Entry 3PMK (X-ray diffraction, 3.03 A resolution); this record covers chains A and D of the 10 polymer chains in the assembly.

Chain A (and D):
Protein: Nucleocapsid protein
Organism: Recombinant vesicular stomatitis Indiana virus rVSV-G/GFP
Notes: chain D of this document is another copy of the same molecule, construct and numbering; everything in this record applies to it too
UniProtKB: B7UCZ2 (B7UCZ2_9RHAB); residue numbers follow UniProt; this construct covers 22-422
Amino-acid sequence (404 residues; each row starts with the number of its first residue):
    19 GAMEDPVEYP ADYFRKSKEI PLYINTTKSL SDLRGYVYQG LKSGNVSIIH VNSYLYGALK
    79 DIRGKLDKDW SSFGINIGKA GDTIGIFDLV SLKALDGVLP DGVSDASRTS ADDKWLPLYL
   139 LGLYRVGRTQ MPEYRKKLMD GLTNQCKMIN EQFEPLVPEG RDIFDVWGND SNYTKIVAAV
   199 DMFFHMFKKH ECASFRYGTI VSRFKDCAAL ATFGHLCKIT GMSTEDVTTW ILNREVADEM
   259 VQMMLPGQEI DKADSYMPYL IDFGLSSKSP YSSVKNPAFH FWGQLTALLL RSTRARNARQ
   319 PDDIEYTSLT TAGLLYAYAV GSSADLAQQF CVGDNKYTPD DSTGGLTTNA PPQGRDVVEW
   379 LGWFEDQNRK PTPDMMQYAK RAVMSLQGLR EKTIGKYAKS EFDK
Sequence notes: expression tag (19-21)

How chain A and chain D interact:
Contacting residue pairs - 68 pairs, chain A then chain D:
  Met166(A) with Asn187(D)
  Glu169(A) with Val64(D); Ser65(D); Ile66(D), hydrogen bond (side chain-backbone)
  His203(A) with Met21(D)
  Lys206(A) with Met21(D), hydrogen bond (side chain-backbone); Glu22(D)
  Lys207(A) with Glu26(D), salt bridge; Ser285(D), hydrogen bond
  His233(A) with Asp320(D); Asp321(D), salt bridge
  Lys236(A) with Asp321(D); Ile322(D); Glu323(D)
  Ile237(A) with Ile322(D); Glu323(D); Tyr324(D), hydrophobic
  Thr238(A) with Glu323(D)
  Gly239(A) with Glu323(D)
  Leu308(A) with Tyr324(D); Thr325(D)
  Arg309(A) with Tyr324(D); Tyr415(D); Glu419(D), salt bridge
  Thr311(A) with Lys410(D)
  Arg312(A) with Asp320(D), salt bridge; Asp321(D), salt bridge
  Val338(A) with Thr325(D)
  Ala342(A) with Ser326(D); Thr329(D)
  Leu344(A) with Leu250(D); Asn251(D); Ser326(D); Ala330(D), hydrophobic; Phe382(D), hydrophobic
  Ala345(A) with Ile249(D); Leu250(D), hydrogen bond (backbone-backbone)
  Gln346(A) with Val375(D); Val376(D)
  Gln347(A) with Ile249(D); Asn251(D); Arg252(D); Ala255(D)
  Phe348(A) with Thr246(D); Thr247(D); Ala255(D), hydrophobic
  Val350(A) with Glu243(D); Thr247(D)
  Asn353(A) with Asp374(D), hydrogen bond; Val376(D)
  Tyr355(A) with Val376(D), hydrophobic; Leu379(D); Gly380(D); Glu383(D), hydrogen bond; Arg387(D)
  Pro357(A) with Glu383(D); Arg387(D)
  Asp359(A) with Glu383(D)
  Gln371(A) with Arg387(D)
  Arg373(A) with Glu323(D), salt bridge; Ser326(D), hydrogen bond
  Tyr396(A) with Thr325(D)
  Arg399(A) with Met394(D); Glu419(D); Lys422(D), hydrogen bond (backbone-side chain)
  Met402(A) with Lys422(D)
  Ser403(A) with Ser418(D); Lys422(D)
Interface residues without a listed pair, chain A (43 interface residues in all): Lys165, Arg221, Ser310, Gly339, Ser340, Asp343, Cys349, Lys354, Asp358, Gly363, Asp392
Interface residues without a listed pair, chain D (48 interface residues in all): Ile67, Leu117, Val184, Met258, Val259, Gln318, Leu333, Asn386, Lys388

Overview:
43 residues of chain A and 48 residues of chain D are in contact, with 8 hydrogen bonds and 6 salt bridges.
Among the polar pairs are Lys207(A)-Glu26(D), His233(A)-Asp321(D) and Arg309(A)-Glu419(D).
Both chains are Nucleocapsid protein (Recombinant vesicular stomatitis Indiana virus rVSV-G/GFP). Entry 3PMK
(Crystal structure of the Vesicular Stomatitis Virus RNA free nucleoprotein/phosphoprotein complex) was
determined by X-ray diffraction.
